Entry 8CWW (electron microscopy, 2.74 A resolution); this record covers chains F and I of the 11 polymer chains in the assembly.

== Chain F ==
Name: Histone H4
From: Xenopus laevis
Amino-acid sequence (102 residues; row label = number of the first residue in the row):
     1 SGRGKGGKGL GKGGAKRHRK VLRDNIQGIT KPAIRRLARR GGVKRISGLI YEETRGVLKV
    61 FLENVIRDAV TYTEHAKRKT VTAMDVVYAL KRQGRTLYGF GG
Disordered / not traced: 1-20

== Chain I ==
Molecule: Widom 601 DNA
Sequence (146 nucleotides; numbered -73 to 72; the number before each row is that of its first residue; numbers below 1 keep their minus sign (DA-73 is residue -73)):
   -73 ACAGGATGTA TATATCTGAC ACGTGCCTGG AGACTAGGGA GTAATCCCCT TGGCGGTTAA
   -13 AACGCGGGGG ACAGCGCGTA CGTGCGTTTA AGCGGTGCTA GAGCTGTCTA CGACCAATTG
    47 AGCGGCCTCG GCACCGGGAT TCTCCA

== How chain F and chain I interact ==
Contacting residue pairs (11):
  Arg35(F) - DG8(I)  salt bridge to the phosphate
  Arg45(F) - DC7(I)  sugar contact
  Arg45(F) - DG8(I)  phosphate contact
  Ile46(F) - DC7(I)  sugar contact
  Ile46(F) - DG8(I)  hydrogen bond to the phosphate
  Ser47(F) - DC7(I)  hydrogen bond to the phosphate
  Gly48(F) - DC7(I)  hydrogen bond to the phosphate
  Arg78(F) - DA28(I)  phosphate contact
  Lys79(F) - DG27(I)  phosphate contact
  Lys79(F) - DA28(I)  hydrogen bond to the phosphate
  Thr80(F) - DA28(I)  hydrogen bond to the phosphate

== Summary ==
8 residues of chain F and 4 residues of chain I are in contact, with 5 hydrogen bonds and 1 salt bridge. Polar
pairs include Ile46(F)-DG8(I), Ser47(F)-DC7(I) and Gly48(F)-DC7(I).
Here chain F is Histone H4 (Xenopus laevis) and chain I is Widom 601 DNA. Entry 8CWW (Structure of S.
cerevisiae Hop1 CBR bound to a nucleosome) was determined by electron microscopy (same publication as 8CZE).
